Entry 2VHI (X-ray diffraction, 3.30 A resolution); this record covers chains D and F of the 8 polymer chains in the assembly.

# Chain D (and F)
Protein: CG3027-pa
From: Drosophila melanogaster
Notes: EC 3.5.1.6; chain F of this document is another copy of the same molecule, construct and numbering; everything in this record applies to it too
Reference sequence: Q9VI04 (Q9VI04_DROME); numbering as in UniProt (aligned over 1-386)
Amino-acid sequence (405 residues; row label = number of the first residue in the row):
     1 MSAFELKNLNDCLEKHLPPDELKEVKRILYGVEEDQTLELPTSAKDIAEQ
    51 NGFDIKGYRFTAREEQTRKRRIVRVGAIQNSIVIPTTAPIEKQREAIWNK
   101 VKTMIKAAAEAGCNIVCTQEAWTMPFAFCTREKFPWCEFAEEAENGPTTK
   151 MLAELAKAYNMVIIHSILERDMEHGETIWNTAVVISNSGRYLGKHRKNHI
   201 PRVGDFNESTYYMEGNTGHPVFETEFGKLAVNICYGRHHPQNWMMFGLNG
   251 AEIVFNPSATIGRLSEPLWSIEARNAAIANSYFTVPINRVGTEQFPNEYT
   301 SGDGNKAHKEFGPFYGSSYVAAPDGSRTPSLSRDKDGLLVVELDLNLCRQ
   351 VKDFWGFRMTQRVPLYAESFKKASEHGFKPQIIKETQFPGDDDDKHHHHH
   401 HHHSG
Not modelled in the structure: 1-7, 387-405

# Interface between chain D and chain F
Residue-residue contacts - 25 pairs, chain D then chain F:
  Pro89(D) - Gln66(F)
  Ile90(D) - Gln66(F)  hydrogen bond (backbone-side chain)
  Ile90(D) - Thr67(F)
  Glu91(D) - Thr67(F)
  Lys133(D) - Asp353(F)  hydrogen bond (side chain-backbone)
  Phe134(D) - Arg63(F)
  Phe134(D) - Gln350(F)
  Pro135(D) - Gln66(F)
  Cys137(D) - Asp353(F)
  Glu138(D) - Glu65(F)
  Glu138(D) - Gln66(F)  hydrogen bond (side chain-backbone)
  Glu138(D) - Thr67(F)  hydrogen bond
  Arg170(D) - Arg349(F)
  Arg170(D) - Asp353(F)  salt bridge
  Met172(D) - Arg349(F)
  Glu173(D) - Leu248(F)
  Gly175(D) - Lys352(F)
  Gly175(D) - Arg358(F)
  Glu176(D) - Arg349(F)  salt bridge
  Glu176(D) - Lys352(F)  salt bridge
  Thr177(D) - Arg358(F)
  Thr177(D) - Met359(F)
  Ile178(D) - Asp353(F)
  Tyr211(D) - Met359(F)
  Met213(D) - Met359(F)
Interface residues without a listed pair, chain D (19 interface residues in all): Thr210, Tyr212
Interface residues without a listed pair, chain F (13 interface residues in all): Arg68, Phe354

# Summary
19 residues of chain D and 13 residues of chain F are in contact, with 4 hydrogen bonds and 3 salt bridges.
Among the polar pairs are Arg170(D)-Asp353(F), Glu176(D)-Arg349(F) and Glu176(D)-Lys352(F).
Both chains are CG3027-pa (Drosophila melanogaster). Entry 2VHI (Crystal structure of a pyrimidine degrading
enzyme from Drosophila melanogaster) was determined by X-ray diffraction together with 2VHH from the same
study.
